Entry 7WWU (electron microscopy, 3.50 A resolution); this record covers chains B and H of the 10 polymer chains in the assembly.

# Chain B
Molecule: Csy2
Source organism: Vibrio phage ICP1_2011_A
UniProt: M1QWL5 (M1QWL5_9CAUD); numbering as in UniProt (aligned over 1-248)
Sequence (269 residues; row label = number of the first residue in the row; numbers below 1 keep their minus sign (Met-20 is residue -20)):
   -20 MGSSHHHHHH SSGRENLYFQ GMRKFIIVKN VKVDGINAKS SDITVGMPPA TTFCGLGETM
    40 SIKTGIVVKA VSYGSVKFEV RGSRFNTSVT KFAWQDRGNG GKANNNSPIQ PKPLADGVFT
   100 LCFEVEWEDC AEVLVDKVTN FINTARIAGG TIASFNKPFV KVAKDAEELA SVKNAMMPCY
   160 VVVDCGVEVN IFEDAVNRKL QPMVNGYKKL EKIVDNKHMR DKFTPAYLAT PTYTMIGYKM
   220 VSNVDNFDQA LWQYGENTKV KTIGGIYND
Not modelled in the structure: -20 to 0
Differences from the reference sequence: initiating methionine (-20); expression tag (-19 to 0)

# Chain H
Molecule: Csy3
Source organism: Vibrio phage ICP1_2011_A
UniProt: M1Q7R8 (M1Q7R8_9CAUD); numbering as in UniProt (aligned over 1-306)
Sequence (327 residues; row label = number of the first residue in the row; numbers below 1 keep their minus sign (Met-20 is residue -20)):
   -20 MGSSHHHHHH SSGRENLYFQ GMTKLKAPAV LAYSRKINPT NALMFAVNWS DRDNTTAVMV
    40 GTKTVAGTQS VRGNPNDADK GNIQTVNFAN LPHNKNTLLV KYNVKFVGDV FKAELGGGEY
   100 SNTLQTALEN TDFGTLAYRY VYNIAAGRTL WRNRVGAESI ETVITVNDQT FTFSDLLVNE
   160 FDEDVDVAEI ADMVAGVLSG EGFVTLKVEH YMLLGEGSEV FPSQEFVENS KLSKQLFDLN
   220 GQAAMHDQKI GNAIRTIDTW YEDATTPIAV EPYGSVVRNG VAYRAGNKTD LFTLMDGAVN
   280 GKSLTEEDQM FVTANLIRGG VFGGGKD
Not modelled in the structure: -20 to 2, 304-306
Differences from the reference sequence: initiating methionine (-20); expression tag (-19 to 0)

# Interface between chain B and chain H
Contacting residue pairs (35):
  Asp13(B) - Thr19(H)
  Asp13(B) - Asn20(H)  hydrogen bond
  Lys56(B) - Asn219(H)
  Glu58(B) - Asn219(H)
  Arg60(B) - Asn20(H)
  Arg60(B) - Phe216(H)
  Arg60(B) - His225(H)
  Arg60(B) - Asp226(H)  salt bridge
  Arg60(B) - Gln227(H)
  Ser62(B) - Val206(H)
  Phe64(B) - Val206(H)
  Phe64(B) - Glu207(H)
  Asn65(B) - Val206(H)
  Asn65(B) - Glu207(H)  hydrogen bond
  Thr66(B) - Val206(H)
  Val68(B) - Phe205(H)  hydrophobic
  Lys70(B) - Phe205(H)
  Trp73(B) - Pro251(H)
  Trp73(B) - Val256(H)  hydrophobic
  Gln74(B) - Val300(H)
  Asp75(B) - Tyr252(H)
  Asp75(B) - Gly302(H)
  Asp75(B) - Gly303(H)
  Arg76(B) - Ala6(H)
  Arg76(B) - Tyr252(H)
  Arg76(B) - Phe271(H)
  Asn78(B) - Tyr252(H)
  Asn83(B) - Gly259(H)
  Asn83(B) - Ala261(H)
  Asn84(B) - Val256(H)
  Asn85(B) - Val256(H)
  Asp95(B) - Asn20(H)  hydrogen bond
  Asn122(B) - Lys84(H)
  Asn122(B) - Phe182(H)
  Arg199(B) - Leu94(H)
Also at the interface, not in a pair above, chain B (33 interface residues in all): Gly14, Gly61, Gly77, Gly79, Ala82, Ile88, Asn119, Thr123, Arg125, Thr130, Ala132, Ser133
Also at the interface, not in a pair above, chain H (33 interface residues in all): Arg14, Asn17, Asn82, Lys210, Gln214, Ser254, Arg257, Val260, Ala264, Phe301

# Summary
Chain B and chain H each contribute 33 residues to their interface, with 3 hydrogen bonds and 1 salt bridge.
Polar contacts include Arg60(B)-Asp226(H), Asp13(B)-Asn20(H) and Asn65(B)-Glu207(H).
Chain B is Csy2 and chain H is Csy3, both from Vibrio phage ICP1_2011_A; the structure, ICP1 Csy complex, was
determined by electron microscopy, deposited together with 7WKO, 7WKP and 7WWV.
